Entry 6URV (X-ray diffraction, 2.90 A resolution); this record covers chains A and B.

== Chain A ==
Protein: NS2B
Organism: Yellow fever virus
Reference sequence: A0A2S1IYJ2 (A0A2S1IYJ2_9FLAV); residues 49-95 here correspond to UniProt positions 1402-1448 (UniProt number = residue number + 1353)
Amino-acid sequence (57 residues; row label = number of the first residue in the row):
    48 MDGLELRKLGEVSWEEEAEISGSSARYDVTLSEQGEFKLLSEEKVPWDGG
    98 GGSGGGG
Disordered / not traced: 87-104
Construct notes: initiating methionine (48); expression tag (96-104)

== Chain B ==
Protein: NS3 protease
Organism: Yellow fever virus
Reference sequence: A0A346G7J0 (A0A346G7J0_9FLAV); residues 6-176 here correspond to UniProt positions 1345-1515 (UniProt number = residue number + 1339)
Amino-acid sequence (171 residues; each row starts with the number of its first residue):
     6 WDIPTPKIIEECEYLEDGIYGIFQSTFLGASQRGVGVAQGGVFHTMWHVT
    56 RGAFLVRNGKKLVPSWASVKEDLVAYGGSWKLDGRWDGEEEVQLIAAAPG
   106 KNVVNVQTKPSLFKVKNGGEIGAVALDYPSGTSGSPIVNRNGEVIGLYGN
   156 GILVGDNSFVSAISQTEVKEE
Disordered / not traced: 6-17, 172-176

== Chain A / chain B interface ==
Pairs across the interface (86):
  Asp49(A) with Phe59(B)
  Gly50(A) with Phe59(B)
  Leu51(A) with Ile27(B), hydrophobic; Phe28(B); Gln29(B); Phe59(B), hydrogen bond (backbone-backbone); Leu60(B); Val61(B), hydrogen bond (backbone-backbone)
  Glu52(A) with Gly26(B); Ile27(B); Phe28(B), hydrogen bond (backbone-backbone); Val61(B)
  Leu53(A) with Leu20(B), hydrophobic; Gly26(B); Ile27(B), hydrophobic; Leu60(B), hydrophobic; Val61(B), hydrogen bond (backbone-backbone)
  Arg54(A) with Tyr25(B); Gly26(B), hydrogen bond (backbone-backbone); Phe28(B)
  Lys55(A) with Asp22(B), hydrogen bond (side chain-backbone); Ile24(B); Tyr25(B)
  Leu56(A) with Ile24(B), hydrogen bond (backbone-backbone); Gly26(B); Val108(B)
  Gly57(A) with Gly23(B); Ile24(B), hydrogen bond (backbone-backbone)
  Val59(A) with Ile24(B); Val143(B), hydrophobic; Val149(B), hydrophobic
  Ser60(A) with Ile100(B); Asn110(B), hydrogen bond (backbone-side chain); Val143(B)
  Trp61(A) with Glu96(B); Val97(B); Gln98(B); Gln112(B); Val143(B); Asn144(B); Arg145(B)
  Glu62(A) with Gln98(B), hydrogen bond (backbone-side chain); Asn110(B)
  Ala65(A) with Gln98(B); Asn110(B)
  Glu66(A) with Asn110(B); Val111(B); Gln112(B), hydrogen bond (backbone-backbone)
  Ile67(A) with Gln112(B)
  Ser68(A) with Gln112(B), hydrogen bond (backbone-backbone); Thr113(B), hydrogen bond (backbone-side chain); Leu131(B)
  Gly69(A) with Thr113(B); Ala130(B); Leu131(B)
  Ser70(A) with Ser116(B), hydrogen bond (backbone-side chain); Ala130(B)
  Ser71(A) with Lys114(B); Pro115(B), hydrogen bond (side chain-backbone); Ser116(B)
  Ala72(A) with Ser116(B), hydrogen bond (backbone-side chain); Leu117(B), hydrogen bond (backbone-backbone)
  Arg73(A) with Leu117(B)
  Tyr74(A) with Leu117(B), hydrogen bond (backbone-backbone); Phe118(B); Lys119(B), hydrogen bond (backbone-backbone); Val159(B), hydrophobic
  Asp75(A) with Lys119(B)
  Val76(A) with Phe118(B), hydrophobic; Lys119(B), hydrogen bond (backbone-backbone); Val120(B); Lys121(B), hydrogen bond (backbone-backbone); Ile157(B), hydrophobic
  Leu78(A) with Lys75(B)
  Glu80(A) with Lys75(B), salt bridge
  Gln81(A) with Val74(B)
  Gly82(A) with Val74(B); Lys75(B); Asn155(B), hydrogen bond (backbone-side chain)
  Phe84(A) with Ile126(B), hydrophobic; Asn155(B); Gly156(B); Ile157(B), hydrophobic; Ala167(B), hydrophobic
  Lys85(A) with Ile157(B)
  Leu86(A) with Ile157(B), hydrophobic
Other interface residues (no listed pair), chain A (35 interface residues in all): Met48, Glu58, Ser79
Other interface residues (no listed pair), chain B (56 interface residues in all): Glu21, Ser30, Ala35, Gln37, Phe48, Thr55, Ala58, Arg62, Leu67, Val109, Gly147, Leu158, Val165

== Summary ==
Chain A and chain B form an interface of 35 and 56 residues respectively; the contacts include 22 hydrogen
bonds and 1 salt bridge. Polar contacts include Glu80(A)-Lys75(B), Lys55(A)-Asp22(B) and Ser60(A)-Asn110(B).
Chain A is NS2B and chain B is NS3 protease, both from Yellow fever virus; the structure, Crystal structure of
Yellow Fever Virus NS2B-NS3 protease domain, was determined by X-ray diffraction.
